PDB entry 6M0R | electron microscopy, 2.70 A resolution | chains N and L of the 15 polymer chains in the assembly

== Chain N ==
Name: V0 assembly protein 1
Source organism: Saccharomyces cerevisiae (strain ATCC 204508 / S288c)
UniProtKB: P53262 (VOA1_YEAST); residues 212-263 here = UniProt positions 212-263
Sequence (52 residues; each row starts with the number of its first residue):
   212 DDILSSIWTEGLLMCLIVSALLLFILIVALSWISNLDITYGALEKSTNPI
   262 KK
Swiss-Prot annotation at these positions:
  - motif: Lys-262, Lys-263 (ER retention motif)

== Chain L ==
Name: V-type proton ATPase subunit c
Source organism: Saccharomyces cerevisiae (strain ATCC 204508 / S288c)
UniProtKB: P25515 (VATL1_YEAST); numbering as in UniProt (aligned over 1-159)
Sequence (159 residues; each row starts with the number of its first residue):
     1 MTELCPVYAPFFGAIGCASAIIFTSLGAAYGTAKSGVGICATCVLRPDLL
    51 FKNIVPVIMAGIIAIYGLVVSVLVCYSLGQKQALYTGFIQLGAGLSVGLS
   101 GLAAGFAIGIVGDAGVRGSSQQPRLFVGMILILIFAEVLGLYGLIVALLL
   151 NSRATQDVV
Swiss-Prot annotation at these positions:
  - site: Glu-137 (Essential for proton translocation)
  - mutagenesis: Glu-137 (E137D: Partial inactivation; E137Q/V/K: Inactivation)

== Chain N / chain L interface ==
Residue-residue contacts - 14 pairs, chain N then chain L:
  Gly-222(N) with Tyr-8(L)
  Cys-226(N) with Phe-11(L), hydrophobic; Phe-12(L), hydrophobic
  Leu-233(N) with Ile-15(L), hydrophobic; Leu-95(L), hydrophobic
  Leu-237(N) with Leu-26(L), hydrophobic
  Trp-243(N) with Tyr-30(L); Phe-106(L), hydrophobic
  Ile-244(N) with Tyr-30(L), hydrophobic
  Leu-247(N) with Tyr-30(L), hydrophobic; Lys-34(L)
  Thr-250(N) with Arg-117(L), hydrogen bond
  Ala-253(N) with Ala-41(L), hydrophobic
  Leu-254(N) with Cys-40(L)
Also at the interface, not in a pair above, chain N (18 interface residues in all): Met-225, Val-229, Ser-230, Leu-232, Ile-236, Ala-240, Leu-241, Ile-249
Also at the interface, not in a pair above, chain L (20 interface residues in all): Phe-23, Ala-33, Val-37, Val-44, Phe-88, Leu-91, Leu-99, Leu-102

== Summary ==
Chain N and chain L form an interface of 18 and 20 residues respectively, with 1 hydrogen bond. The
hydrogen-bonded pair is Thr-250(N)/Arg-117(L). From UniProt: one mutagenesis site on chain L.
Here chain N is V0 assembly protein 1 and chain L is V-type proton ATPase subunit c, both from Saccharomyces
cerevisiae (strain ATCC 204508 / S288c). Entry 6M0R (2.7A Yeast Vo state3) was determined by electron
microscopy (same publication as 6M0S).
